Entry 6ICR (X-ray diffraction, 2.04 A resolution); this record covers chains B and D of the 4 polymer chains in the assembly.

# Chain B (and D)
Protein: Coronin-like protein
Source organism: Leishmania donovani
Notes: chain D of this document is another copy of the same molecule, construct and numbering; everything in this record applies to it too
Reference sequence: Q3T1U8 (Q3T1U8_LEIDO); residues 459-510 here = UniProt positions 459-510
Amino-acid sequence (53 residues; each row starts with the number of its first residue):
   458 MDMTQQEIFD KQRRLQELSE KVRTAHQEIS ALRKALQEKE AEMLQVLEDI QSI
Differences from the reference sequence: initiating methionine (458); engineered mutation Ala482 (Cys in Q3T1U8), Ser509 (Thr in Q3T1U8)

# How chain B and chain D interact
Pairs across the interface (25; chain B residue first):
  Leu472(B) with Ile510(D)
  Leu475(B) with Ile507(D), hydrophobic
  Lys478(B) with Val503(D)
  Ala482(B) with Met500(D), hydrophobic
  Glu485(B) with Lys496(D), salt bridge
  Ile486(B) with Glu497(D); Met500(D), hydrophobic
  Leu489(B) with Ala492(D); Leu493(D), hydrophobic; Lys496(D)
  Ala492(B) with Leu489(D)
  Leu493(B) with Ile486(D); Leu489(D), hydrophobic; Leu493(D), hydrophobic
  Lys496(B) with Ala482(D); Glu485(D), salt bridge; Ile486(D)
  Glu497(B) with Ile486(D)
  Met500(B) with Val479(D), hydrophobic; Ala482(D), hydrophobic; Ile486(D), hydrophobic
  Val503(B) with Leu475(D); Val479(D), hydrophobic
  Ile507(B) with Leu475(D), hydrophobic
  Ile510(B) with Leu472(D), hydrophobic
Also at the interface, not in a pair above, chain B (17 interface residues in all): Val479, Leu504
Also at the interface, not in a pair above, chain D (23 interface residues in all): Lys468, Ser476, Lys478, Thr481, His483, Arg490, Leu504, Asp506

# In short
The interface between chain B and chain D involves 17 residues on one side and 23 on the other; the contacts
include 2 salt bridges. Its one salt-bridged contact is Glu485(B)-Lys496(D).
Both chains are Coronin-like protein (Leishmania donovani). Entry 6ICR (LdCoroCC mutant- C482A) was determined
by X-ray diffraction (same publication as 6ADO, 6ADZ and 6AH6).
